PDB entry 5C0S | X-ray diffraction, 4.30 A resolution (low resolution: residue-level contacts below are approximate; hydrogen-bond / salt-bridge calls are withheld) | chains A and H of the 3 polymer chains in the assembly

Chain A:
Name: Hemagglutinin, Envelope glycoprotein, Fibritin fusion protein
Organism: Influenza A virus, Human immunodeficiency virus type 1 group M subtype B, Enterobacteria phage T4
Notes: fragment: UNP Q6WG00 residues 18-49, 328-402, 436-517, UNP P04578 residues 546-577, 628-654 and UNP D9IEJ2 residues 458-485
UniProt: chimeric construct of Q6WG00, P04578, D9IEJ2: residues 1-32 from Q6WG00 (Q6WG00_9INFA) positions 18-49 (UniProt number = residue number + 17); residues 36-107 from Q6WG00 (Q6WG00_9INFA) positions 328-402 (offset varies); residues 110-136 from P04578 positions 628-654 (UniProt number = residue number + 518); residues 143-174 from P04578 positions 546-577 (UniProt number = residue number + 403); residues 175-256 from Q6WG00 (Q6WG00_9INFA) positions 436-517 (UniProt number = residue number + 261); 1 more segments
Chain sequence (305 residues; row label = number of the first residue in the row; note: 5 numbers in that range are skipped by the numbering (no residue carries them; nothing is unmodelled there); a row labelled like 47A-47H holds insertion residues (47A, then the next letters in order)):
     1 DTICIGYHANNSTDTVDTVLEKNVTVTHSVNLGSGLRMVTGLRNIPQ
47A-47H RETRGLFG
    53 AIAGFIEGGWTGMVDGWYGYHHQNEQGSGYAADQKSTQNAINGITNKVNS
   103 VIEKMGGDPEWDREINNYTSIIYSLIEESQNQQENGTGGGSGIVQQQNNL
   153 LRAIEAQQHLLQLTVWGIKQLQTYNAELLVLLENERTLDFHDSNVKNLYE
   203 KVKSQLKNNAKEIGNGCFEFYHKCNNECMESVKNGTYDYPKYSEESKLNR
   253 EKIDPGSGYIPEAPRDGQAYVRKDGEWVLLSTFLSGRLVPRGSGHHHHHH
Unresolved in the structure: 47A-47H, 137-144, 256-302
Disulfide bonds: Cys4-Cys219, Cys226-Cys230
Construct notes: linker (33-35, 108-109, 137-142, 257-259); conflict Gln47 (Ser339 in Q6WG00), Arg47A (Ile340 in Q6WG00), Glu47B (Gln341 in Q6WG00), Thr47C (Ser342 in Q6WG00), Asp110 (Trp628 in P04578), Pro111 (Met629 in P04578), Ile123 (Leu641 in P04578), Tyr125 (His643 in P04578); expression tag (288-302)

Chain H:
Name: CR6261 antibody heavy chain
Organism: Homo sapiens
Notes: antibody fragment or engineered binder
Chain sequence (226 residues; row label = number of the first residue in the row; a row labelled like 82A-82C holds insertion residues (82A, then the next letters in order)):
     1 EVQLVESGAEVKKPGSSVKVSCKASGGPFRSYAISWVRQAPGQGPEWMGG
    51 II
   52A P
    53 IFGTTKYAPKFQGRVTITADDFAGTVYMEL
82A-82C SSL
    83 RSEDTAMYYCAKHMGYQV
100A-100D RETM
   101 DVWGKGTTVTVSSASTKGPSVFPLAPSSKSTSGGTAALGCLVKDYFPEPV
   151 TVSWNSGALTSGVHTFPAVLQSSGLYSLSSVVTVPSSSLGTQTYICNVNH
   201 KPSNTKVDKRVEPKSCDK
Unresolved in the structure: 214-218
Disulfide bonds: Cys22-Cys92, Cys140-Cys196

Chain A / chain H interface:
Pairs across the interface - 33 pairs, chain A then chain H:
  His8(A) - Phe54(H)
  His28(A) - Ile53(H)
  His28(A) - Phe54(H)
  Val30(A) - Phe29(H)
  Val30(A) - Phe74(H)
  Asn31(A) - Phe74(H)
  Leu32(A) - Phe74(H)
  Thr40(A) - Ile53(H)
  Asp67(A) - Tyr98(H)
  Gly68(A) - Phe54(H)
  Trp69(A) - Ile53(H)
  Trp69(A) - Phe54(H)
  Gln86(A) - Tyr98(H)
  Gln86(A) - Gln99(H)
  Thr89(A) - Phe54(H)
  Thr89(A) - Tyr98(H)
  Gln90(A) - Ser31(H)
  Gln90(A) - Tyr32(H)
  Gln90(A) - Gly97(H)
  Gln90(A) - Tyr98(H)
  Ile93(A) - Ile53(H)
  Ile93(A) - Phe54(H)
  Asn94(A) - Ser31(H)
  Thr97(A) - Phe29(H)
  Thr97(A) - Arg30(H)
  Thr97(A) - Ser31(H)
  Val100(A) - Phe29(H)
  Asn101(A) - Gly27(H)
  Asn101(A) - Pro28(H)
  Asn101(A) - Phe29(H)
  Ile104(A) - Pro28(H)
  Ile104(A) - Phe74(H)
  Glu105(A) - Gly27(H)
Also at the interface, not in a pair above, chain H (13 interface residues in all): Pro52A

In short:
19 residues of chain A face 13 of chain H across their interface.
Here chain A is Hemagglutinin, Envelope glycoprotein, Fibritin fusion protein (Influenza A virus, Human
immunodeficiency virus type 1 group M subtype B, Enterobacteria phage T4) and chain H is CR6261 antibody heavy
chain (Homo sapiens). Entry 5C0S (Crystal structure of a generation 4 influenza hemagglutinin stabilized stem
in complex with the broadly neutralizing ...) was determined by X-ray diffraction together with 5C0R from the
same study.
